Entry 7VF9 (electron microscopy, 4.04 A resolution (low resolution: residue-level contacts below are approximate; hydrogen-bond / salt-bridge calls are withheld)); this record covers chains B and C of the 6 polymer chains in the assembly.

Chain B:
Protein: DNA-directed RNA polymerase subunit alpha
Source organism: Pseudomonas aeruginosa PAO1
Notes: EC 2.7.7.6
Reference sequence: O52760 (RPOA_PSEAE); residues 1-333 here = UniProt positions 1-333
Amino-acid sequence (345 residues; row label = number of the first residue in the row; numbers below 1 keep their minus sign (Met-11 is residue -11)):
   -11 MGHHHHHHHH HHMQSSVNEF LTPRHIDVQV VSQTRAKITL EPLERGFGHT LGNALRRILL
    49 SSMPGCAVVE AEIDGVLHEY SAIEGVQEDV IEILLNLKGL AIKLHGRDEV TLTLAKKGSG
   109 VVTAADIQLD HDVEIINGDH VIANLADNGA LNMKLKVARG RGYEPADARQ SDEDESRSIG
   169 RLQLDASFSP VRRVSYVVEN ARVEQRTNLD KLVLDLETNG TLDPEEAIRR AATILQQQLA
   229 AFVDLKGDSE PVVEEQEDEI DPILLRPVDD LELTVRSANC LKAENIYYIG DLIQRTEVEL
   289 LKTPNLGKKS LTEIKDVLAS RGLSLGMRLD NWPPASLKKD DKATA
Disordered / not traced: -11 to 5, 106-108, 135-138, 158-168, 233-333
Sequence notes: initiating methionine (-11); expression tag (-10 to 0)

Chain C:
Protein: DNA-directed RNA polymerase subunit beta
Source organism: Pseudomonas aeruginosa PAO1
Notes: EC 2.7.7.6
Reference sequence: Q51561 (RPOB_PSEAE); residues 1-1357 here = UniProt positions 1-1357
Amino-acid sequence (1359 residues; numbered -1 to 1357; the number before each row is that of its first residue; numbers below 1 keep their minus sign (Met-1 is residue -1)):
    -1 MGMAYSYTEK KRIRKDFSKL PDVMDVPYLL AIQLDSYREF LQAGATKEQF RDVGLHAAFK
    59 SVFPIISYSG NAALEYVGYR LGEPAFDVKE CVLRGVTFAV PLRVKVRLII FDRESSNKAI
   119 KDIKEQEVYM GEIPLMTENG TFIINGTERV IVSQLHRSPG VFFDHDRGKT HSSGKLLYSA
   179 RIIPYRGSWL DFEFDPKDCV FVRIDRRRKL PASVLLRALG YSTEEILNAF YATNVFHIKG
   239 ETLNLELVPQ RLRGEVASID IKDGSGKVIV EQGRRITARH INQLEKAGVS QLEVPFDYLI
   299 GRTIAKAIVH PATGEIIAEC NTELTLDLLA KVAKAQVVRI ETLYTNDIDC GPFISDTLKI
   359 DNTSNQLEAL VEIYRMMRPG EPPTKEAAET LFGNLFFSAE RYDLSAVGRM KFNRRIGRTE
   419 IEGPGVLSKE DIIDVLKTLV DIRNGKGIVD DIDHLGNRRV RCVGEMAENQ FRVGLVRVER
   479 AVKERLSMAE SEGLMPQDLI NAKPVAAAIK EFFGSSQLSQ FMDQNNPLSE ITHKRRVSAL
   539 GPGGLTRERA GFEVRDVHPT HYGRVCPIET PEGPNIGLIN SLATYARTNK YGFLESPYRV
   599 VKDSLVTDEI VFLSAIEEAD HVIAQASATL NEKGQLVDEL VAVRHLNEFT VKAPEDVTLM
   659 DVSPKQVVSV AASLIPFLEH DDANRALMGS NMQRQAVPTL RADKPLVGTG MERNVARDSG
   719 VCVVARRGGV IDSVDASRVV VRVADDEVET GEAGVDIYNL TKYTRSNQNT CINQRPLVSK
   779 GDVVARGDIL ADGPSTDMGE LALGQNMRVA FMPWNGFNFE DSICLSERVV QEDRFTTIHI
   839 QELTCVARDT KLGPEEITAD IPNVGEAALN KLDEAGIVYV GAEVQAGDIL VGKVTPKGET
   899 QLTPEEKLLR AIFGEKASDV KDTSLRVPTG TKGTVIDVQV FTRDGVERDS RALSIEKMQL
   959 DQIRKDLNEE FRIVEGATFE RLRAALVGAK AEGGPALKKG TEITDDYLDG LERGQWFKLR
  1019 MADDALNEQL EKAQAYISDR RQLLDDKFED KKRKLQQGDD LAPGVLKIVK VYLAIKRRIQ
  1079 PGDKMAGRHG NKGVVSVIMP VEDMPHDANG TPVDIVLNPL GVPSRMNVGQ ILETHLGLAA
  1139 KGLGEKINRM LEEQRKVAEL RKFLHEIYNE IGGREENLDE LGDNEILALA KNLRGGVPMA
  1199 TPVFDGAKER EIKAMLKLAD LPESGQMRLF DGRTGNQFER PTTVGYMYML KLNHLVDDKM
  1259 HARSTGSYSL VTQQPLGGKA QFGGQRFGEM EVWALEAYGA AYTLQEMLTV KSDDVNGRTK
  1319 MYKNIVDGDH RMEAGMPESF NVLIKEIRSL GIDIELETE
Disordered / not traced: -1 to 2, 990-1019, 1357
Sequence notes: initiating methionine (-1); expression tag (0)

Interface between chain B and chain C:
Residue-residue contacts (8):
  Arg33(B) with Glu825(C); Pro1098(C)
  His37(B) with Arg1231(C)
  Asn41(B) with Arg1231(C); Thr1232(C)
  Arg44(B) with Thr1232(C)
  Arg45(B) with Thr1232(C); Asn1234(C)
Also at the interface, not in a pair above, chain C (6 interface residues in all): Gly1233

Summary:
5 residues of chain B and 6 residues of chain C are in contact.
Here chain B is DNA-directed RNA polymerase subunit alpha and chain C is DNA-directed RNA polymerase subunit
beta, both from Pseudomonas aeruginosa PAO1. Entry 7VF9 (Cryo-EM structure of Pseudomonas aeruginosa RNAP
sigmaS holoenzyme complexes) was determined by electron microscopy (same publication as 7F0R, 7XL3 and 7XL4).
